Entry 5XYZ (X-ray diffraction, 2.64 A resolution); this record covers chains A and B.

# Chain A (and B)
Protein: Tyrosine-protein kinase BTK
From: Homo sapiens
Notes: EC 2.7.10.2; chain B of this document is another copy of the same molecule, construct and numbering; everything in this record applies to it too
UniProtKB: Q06187 (BTK_HUMAN); residue numbers follow UniProt; this construct covers 393-656
Sequence (265 residues; each row starts with the number of its first residue):
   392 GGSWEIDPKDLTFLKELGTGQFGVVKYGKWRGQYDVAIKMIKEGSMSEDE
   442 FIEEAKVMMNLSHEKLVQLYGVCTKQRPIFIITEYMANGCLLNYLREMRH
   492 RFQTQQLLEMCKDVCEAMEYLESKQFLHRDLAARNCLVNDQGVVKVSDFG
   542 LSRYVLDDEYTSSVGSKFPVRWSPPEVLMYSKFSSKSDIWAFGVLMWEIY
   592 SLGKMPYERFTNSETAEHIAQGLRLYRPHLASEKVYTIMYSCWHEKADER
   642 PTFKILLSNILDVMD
Unresolved in the structure: 392-393, 409-415, 434-436, 439, 442-443, 489-491, 545-558, 571-573 (chain B: 392-393, 409-415, 434-436, 442, 545-558, 571-574)
Construct notes: expression tag (392)
Glycans and other covalent adducts: compound GYL linked to Cys481
Small-molecule neighbours: GYL (N-[3-(5-{[(2-chloro-6-fluorophenyl)methyl]amino}-1H-1,2,4-triazol-3-yl)phenyl]propanamide): Leu408, Val416, Ala428, Ile429, Lys430, Met449, Val458, Ile472, Thr474, Glu475, Tyr476, Met477, Gly480, Asn484, Leu528, Ser538, Phe540
Curated features (UniProtKB/Swiss-Prot):
  - motif: Trp581 to Trp588 (CAV1-binding)
  - active site: Asp521 (Proton acceptor)
  - binding site (ATP): Leu408 to Val416, Lys430
  - binding site (clofedanol): Thr474 to Met477, Leu542
  - binding site (dasatinib): Thr474 to Met477
  - modified residue: Tyr551 (Phosphotyrosine), Ser604 (Phosphoserine), Tyr617 (Phosphotyrosine), Ser623 (Phosphoserine)
  - natural variant: Leu408 (L408P: In XLA), Gly414 (G414R: In XLA), Tyr418 (Y418H: In XLA), Ile429 (I429N: In XLA), Lys430 (K430E: In XLA; K430R: In XLA), Glu445 (E445D: In XLA), Gly462 (G462D: In XLA; G462V: In XLA), Tyr476 (Y476D: In XLA), Met477 (M477R: In XLA), Cys481 (C481S: Found in patients with chronic lymphocytic leukemia; uncertain significance), Cys502 (C502F: In XLA; C502W: In XLA), Cys506 (C506R: In XLA; C506Y: In XLA), 36 further natural variant entries in UniProt
  - mutagenesis: Tyr551 (Y551F: Loss of phosphorylation of GTF2I), Tyr617 (Y617E: Defective in mediating calcium response)

# How chain A and chain B interact
Contacting residue pairs (24):
  Arg422(A) with Arg422(B)
  Ser453(A) with Glu455(B), hydrogen bond
  His454(A) with Glu455(B)
  Glu455(A) with Ser453(B), hydrogen bond; His454(B); Glu455(B)
  Glu510(A) with Leu652(B)
  Thr643(A) with Asp656(B), hydrogen bond
  Lys645(A) with Leu652(B); Met655(B), hydrogen bond; Asp656(B)
  Ile646(A) with Asp656(B)
  Leu648(A) with Leu652(B), hydrophobic
  Ser649(A) with Ser649(B), hydrogen bond; Leu652(B); Asp653(B)
  Leu652(A) with Lys645(B); Leu648(B), hydrophobic; Ser649(B)
  Asp653(A) with Ser649(B), hydrogen bond
  Met655(A) with Lys645(B), hydrogen bond
  Asp656(A) with Thr643(B), hydrogen bond; Lys645(B); Ile646(B)
Interface residues without a listed pair, chain A (16 interface residues in all): Tyr425, Glu507
Interface residues without a listed pair, chain B (16 interface residues in all): Ser394, Lys503, Glu507

# Summary
Chain A and chain B each contribute 16 residues to their interface, with 8 hydrogen bonds. Polar contacts
include Ser453(A)-Glu455(B), Thr643(A)-Asp656(B) and Lys645(A)-Met655(B). Covalently linked compound GYL: at
Cys481(A).
Chain A and chain B are both Tyrosine-protein kinase BTK (Homo sapiens); the structure, The structure of human
BTK kinase domain in complex with a covalent inhibitor, was determined by X-ray diffraction (same publication
as 5XYX and 5XYY).
